PDB entry 7EVY | electron microscopy, 2.98 A resolution | chains B and E of the 5 polymer chains in the assembly

Chain B:
Protein: Guanine nucleotide-binding protein G(I)/G(S)/G(T) subunit beta-1
From: Homo sapiens
Reference sequence: P62873 (GBB1_HUMAN); residues 2-340 here = UniProt positions 2-340
Amino-acid sequence (356 residues; each row starts with the number of its first residue; numbers below 1 keep their minus sign (Met-15 is residue -15)):
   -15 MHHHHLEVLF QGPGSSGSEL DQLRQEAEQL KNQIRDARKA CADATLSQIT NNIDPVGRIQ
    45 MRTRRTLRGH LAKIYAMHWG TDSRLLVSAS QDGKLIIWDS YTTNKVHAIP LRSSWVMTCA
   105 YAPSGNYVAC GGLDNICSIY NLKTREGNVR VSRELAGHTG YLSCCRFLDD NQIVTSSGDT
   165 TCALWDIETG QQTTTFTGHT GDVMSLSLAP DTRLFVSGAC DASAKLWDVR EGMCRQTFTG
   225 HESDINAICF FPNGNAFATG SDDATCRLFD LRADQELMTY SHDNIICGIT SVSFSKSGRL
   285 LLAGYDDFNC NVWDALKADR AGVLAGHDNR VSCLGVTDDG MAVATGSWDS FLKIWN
Disordered / not traced: -15 to 0
Construct notes: initiating methionine (-15); expression tag (-14 to 1)
Curated features (UniProtKB/Swiss-Prot):
  - modified residue: Ser2 (N-acetylserine), His266 (Phosphohistidine)
  - natural variant: Leu30 (L30F: In MRD42; uncertain significance), Arg52 (R52G: In MRD42), Gly64 (G64V: In MRD42), Asp76 (D76E: In MRD42; D76G: In MRD42), Gly77 (G77S: In MRD42), Lys78 (K78R: In MRD42), Ile80 (I80N: In MRD42; I80T: In MRD42), His91 (H91R: In MRD42; uncertain significance), Ala92 (A92T: In MRD42), Pro94 (P94S: In MRD42), Leu95 (L95P: In MRD42), Arg96 (R96L: In MRD42), 5 further natural variant entries in UniProt

Chain E:
Protein: scFv16
From: Mus musculus
Notes: antibody fragment or engineered binder
Amino-acid sequence (266 residues; each row starts with the number of its first residue):
     1 DVQLVESGGG LVQPGGSRKL SCSASGFAFS SFGMHWVRQA PEKGLEWVAY ISSGSGTIYY
    61 ADTVKGRFTI SRDDPKNTLF LQMTSLRSED TAMYYCVRSI YYYGSSPFDF WGQGTTLTVS
   121 SGGGGSGGGG SGGGGSDIVM TQATSSVPVT PGESVSISCR SSKSLLHSNG NTYLYWFLQR
   181 PGQSPQLLIY RMSNLASGVP DRFSGSGSGT AFTLTISRLE AEDVGVYYCM QHLEYPLTFG
   241 AGTKLELKAA AENLYFQGHH HHHHHH
Disordered / not traced: 1, 122-135, 248-266
Cystine bridges: Cys159-Cys229

Interface between chain B and chain E:
Contacting residue pairs (9):
  Arg68(B) - Tyr103(E)
  Leu69(B) - Tyr103(E)  hydrophobic
  Val90(B) - Tyr102(E)  hydrophobic
  Arg129(B) - Val2(E)
  Arg129(B) - Arg98(E)
  Arg129(B) - Phe110(E)
  Glu130(B) - Gly26(E)
  Glu130(B) - Phe27(E)
  Gly131(B) - Phe32(E)
Also at the interface, not in a pair above, chain B (9 interface residues in all): Asp66, Asp83, His91
Also at the interface, not in a pair above, chain E (9 interface residues in all): Ala28

Summary:
The chain B/chain E interface involves 9 residues from each chain.
Chain B is Guanine nucleotide-binding protein G(I)/G(S)/G(T) subunit beta-1 (Homo sapiens) and chain E is
scFv16 (Mus musculus); the structure, Cryo-EM structure of siponimod -bound Sphingosine-1-phosphate receptor 1
in complex with Gi protein, was determined by electron microscopy, deposited together with 7EVZ, 7EW0, 7EW1
and 7EW7.
